2G13 - chain A; structure by X-ray diffraction, 1.61 A resolution.

# Chain A
Protein: Major carboxysome shell protein 1A
Source organism: Halothiobacillus neapolitanus
UniProtKB: P45689 (CSOA_THINE); residues 2-98 here correspond to UniProt positions 1-97 (UniProt number = residue number - 1)
Amino-acid sequence (98 residues; each row starts with the number of its first residue):
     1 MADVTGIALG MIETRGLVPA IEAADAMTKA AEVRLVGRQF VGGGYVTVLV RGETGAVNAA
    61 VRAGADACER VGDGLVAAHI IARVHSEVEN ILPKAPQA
Not modelled in the structure: 1-3
Construct notes: initiating methionine (1)
What the authors report for this chain:
  - binding site for sulfate ion: G43

# Overview
From the paper: a binding site for sulfate ion at G43.
Chain A is Major carboxysome shell protein 1A (Halothiobacillus neapolitanus); the structure, CsoS1A with
sulfate ion, was determined by X-ray diffraction (same publication as 2EWH).
